PDB entry 2RB9 | X-ray diffraction, 2.00 A resolution | chains A and B

Chain A (and B):
Protein: HypE protein
Organism: Escherichia coli O157:H7
Notes: chain B of this document is another copy of the same molecule, construct and numbering; everything in this record applies to it too
Reference sequence: Q7ABB2 (Q7ABB2_ECO57); residues 15-336 here correspond to UniProt positions 1-322 (UniProt number = residue number - 14)
Amino-acid sequence (334 residues; row label = number of the first residue in the row):
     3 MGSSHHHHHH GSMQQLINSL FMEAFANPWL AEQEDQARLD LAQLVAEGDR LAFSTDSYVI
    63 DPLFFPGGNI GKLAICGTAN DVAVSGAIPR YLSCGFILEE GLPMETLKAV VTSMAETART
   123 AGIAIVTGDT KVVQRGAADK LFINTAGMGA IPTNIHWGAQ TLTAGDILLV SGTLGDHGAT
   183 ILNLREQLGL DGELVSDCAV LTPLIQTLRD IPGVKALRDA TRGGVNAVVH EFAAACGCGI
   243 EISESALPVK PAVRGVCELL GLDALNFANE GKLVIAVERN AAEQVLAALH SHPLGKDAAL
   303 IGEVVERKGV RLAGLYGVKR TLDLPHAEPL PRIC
Disordered / not traced: 3-14
Differences from the reference sequence: expression tag (3-14)
Reported in the primary citation:
  - catalytic residues: C336 (citing earlier work)
  - self-association interface (contacts with another copy of this molecule): F144, M150, C336
  - catalytic residues: D58, D83, K133, T223, R224, E272 (proposed by the authors, not directly observed)

Chain A / chain B interface:
Pairs across the interface (123):
  M15(A) - H328(B)
  E34(A) - A237(B)
  E36(A) - G160(B)
  E36(A) - A161(B)  hydrogen bond (side chain-backbone)
  E36(A) - Q162(B)
  E36(A) - L219(B)
  E36(A) - R220(B)
  D37(A) - S56(B)  hydrogen bond (backbone-side chain)
  D37(A) - D83(B)
  D37(A) - V86(B)
  D37(A) - R220(B)  salt bridge
  D37(A) - D221(B)  hydrogen bond (side chain-backbone)
  Q38(A) - A54(B)
  Q38(A) - F55(B)
  Q38(A) - S56(B)
  Q38(A) - D83(B)  hydrogen bond (side chain-backbone)
  Q38(A) - V86(B)
  Q38(A) - S87(B)
  A39(A) - L53(B)
  A39(A) - A54(B)
  A39(A) - F55(B)  hydrogen bond (backbone-backbone)
  R40(A) - L53(B)
  R40(A) - I153(B)
  R40(A) - W159(B)  hydrogen bond (side chain-backbone)
  L41(A) - R52(B)
  L41(A) - L53(B)  hydrogen bond (backbone-backbone)
  L43(A) - L43(B)  hydrophobic
  L43(A) - L46(B)
  L43(A) - V47(B)  hydrophobic
  L43(A) - G50(B)
  L43(A) - D51(B)  hydrogen bond (backbone-backbone)
  L43(A) - R52(B)
  L43(A) - L53(B)  hydrophobic
  L43(A) - A152(B)  hydrophobic
  L46(A) - L43(B)
  V47(A) - L43(B)  hydrophobic
  V47(A) - V47(B)  hydrophobic
  G50(A) - L43(B)
  D51(A) - L43(B)  hydrogen bond (backbone-backbone)
  R52(A) - L41(B)
  R52(A) - L43(B)
  L53(A) - A39(B)
  L53(A) - R40(B)
  L53(A) - L41(B)  hydrogen bond (backbone-backbone)
  L53(A) - L43(B)
  L53(A) - L53(B)  hydrophobic
  L53(A) - M150(B)  hydrophobic
  A54(A) - Q38(B)
  A54(A) - A39(B)
  F55(A) - Q38(B)
  F55(A) - A39(B)  hydrogen bond (backbone-backbone)
  F55(A) - F55(B)  hydrophobic
  F55(A) - S95(B)
  F55(A) - V128(B)  hydrophobic
  F55(A) - T129(B)
  F55(A) - M150(B)  hydrophobic
  S56(A) - D37(B)  hydrogen bond (side chain-backbone)
  S56(A) - Q38(B)
  T57(A) - S95(B)
  T57(A) - G130(B)
  T57(A) - D131(B)
  D58(A) - D131(B)
  D58(A) - K133(B)  salt bridge
  S59(A) - D131(B)  hydrogen bond (backbone-side chain)
  S59(A) - K133(B)  hydrogen bond (backbone-side chain)
  V61(A) - K133(B)
  V61(A) - V135(B)  hydrophobic
  D83(A) - D37(B)
  D83(A) - Q38(B)  hydrogen bond (backbone-side chain)
  V86(A) - D37(B)
  V86(A) - Q38(B)
  S87(A) - Q38(B)
  S87(A) - R40(B)
  S95(A) - F55(B)
  S95(A) - T57(B)
  G97(A) - S59(B)
  G97(A) - N146(B)
  I99(A) - F144(B)  hydrophobic
  V128(A) - F55(B)  hydrophobic
  T129(A) - F55(B)
  G130(A) - T57(B)
  D131(A) - T57(B)
  D131(A) - D58(B)
  D131(A) - S59(B)  hydrogen bond (side chain-backbone)
  K133(A) - S59(B)  hydrogen bond (side chain-backbone)
  K133(A) - V61(B)
  K133(A) - C336(B)
  V135(A) - V61(B)  hydrophobic
  V135(A) - R334(B)
  Q136(A) - P333(B)
  Q136(A) - R334(B)
  G138(A) - G138(B)
  A139(A) - A140(B)
  A139(A) - D141(B)  hydrogen bond (backbone-backbone)
  A139(A) - F144(B)
  A139(A) - R334(B)
  A140(A) - A139(B)
  D141(A) - A139(B)  hydrogen bond (backbone-backbone)
  F144(A) - I99(B)  hydrophobic
  F144(A) - A139(B)
  F144(A) - A140(B)  hydrophobic
  N146(A) - N146(B)
  A148(A) - A148(B)  hydrophobic
  M150(A) - L53(B)  hydrophobic
  M150(A) - F55(B)  hydrophobic
  M150(A) - M150(B)  hydrophobic
  A152(A) - L43(B)  hydrophobic
  I153(A) - R40(B)
  W159(A) - R40(B)  hydrogen bond (backbone-side chain)
  G160(A) - E36(B)
  A161(A) - E36(B)  hydrogen bond (backbone-side chain)
  Q162(A) - E34(B)
  Q162(A) - E36(B)
  R220(A) - E36(B)
  R220(A) - D37(B)  salt bridge
  D221(A) - D37(B)  hydrogen bond (backbone-side chain)
  R224(A) - Q16(B)
  A237(A) - E34(B)
  P333(A) - Q136(B)
  R334(A) - V135(B)
  R334(A) - Q136(B)
  R334(A) - A139(B)
  C336(A) - K133(B)
Also at the interface, not in a pair above, chain A (64 interface residues in all): Q35, D42, A44, V84, L94, C96, V134, F234
Also at the interface, not in a pair above, chain B (62 interface residues in all): D42, A44, L94, C96, G97, V134

In short:
64 residues of chain A face 62 of chain B across their interface; the contacts include 22 hydrogen bonds and 3
salt bridges. Among the polar pairs are D37(A)-R220(B), D58(A)-K133(B) and E36(A)-A161(B). The paper reports
catalytic residues C336(A), D58(A) and D83(A) among others; a self-association interface involving F144(A),
M150(A) and C336(A).
Chain A and chain B are both HypE protein (Escherichia coli O157:H7); the structure, Crystal structure of
E.coli HypE, was determined by X-ray diffraction, deposited together with 2I6R.
